PDB entry 7NPW | electron microscopy, 3.99 A resolution | chains A and C of the 3 polymer chains in the assembly

# Chain A (and C)
Name: Excitatory amino acid transporter 1
From: Homo sapiens
Notes: chain C of this document is another copy of the same molecule, construct and numbering; everything in this record applies to it too
UniProt: P43003 (EAA1_HUMAN); residue numbers follow UniProt; this construct covers 29-497
Amino-acid sequence (469 residues; each row starts with the number of its first residue):
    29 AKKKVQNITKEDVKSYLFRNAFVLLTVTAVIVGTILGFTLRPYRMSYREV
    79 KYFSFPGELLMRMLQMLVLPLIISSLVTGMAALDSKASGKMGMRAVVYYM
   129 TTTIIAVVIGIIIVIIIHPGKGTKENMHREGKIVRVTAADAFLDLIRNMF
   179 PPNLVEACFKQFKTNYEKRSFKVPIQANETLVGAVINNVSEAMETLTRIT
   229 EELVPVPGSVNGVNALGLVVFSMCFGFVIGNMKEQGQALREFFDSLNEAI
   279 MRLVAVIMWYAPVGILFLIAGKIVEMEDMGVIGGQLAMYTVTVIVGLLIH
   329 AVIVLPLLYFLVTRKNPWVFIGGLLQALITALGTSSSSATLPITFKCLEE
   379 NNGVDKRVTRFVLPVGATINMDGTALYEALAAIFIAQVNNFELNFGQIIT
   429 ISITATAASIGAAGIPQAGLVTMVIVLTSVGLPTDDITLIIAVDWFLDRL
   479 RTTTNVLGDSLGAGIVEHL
Not modelled in the structure: 150-162, 200-226, 398-400
Swiss-Prot annotation at these positions:
  - binding site (L-aspartate): S363 to S365, T402, I443 to G447, D476, N483
  - binding site (Na(+)): G394, T396, N398, N483, D487

# How chain A and chain C interact
Pairs across the interface - 31 pairs, chain A then chain C:
  Y75(A) with V232(C), hydrophobic
  R76(A) with L231(C), hydrogen bond (side chain-backbone)
  Y80(A) with A167(C); D168(C); L171(C), hydrophobic
  F83(A) with L171(C), hydrophobic; I174(C), hydrophobic; R175(C)
  L87(A) with F178(C), hydrophobic
  R90(A) with R175(C), hydrogen bond (side chain-backbone); F178(C), hydrogen bond (side chain-backbone); P179(C); F190(C)
  M91(A) with F178(C), hydrophobic
  Q93(A) with P179(C); P180(C)
  M94(A) with F178(C), hydrophobic; P179(C); P180(C)
  C186(A) with V183(C), hydrophobic
  F187(A) with E184(C)
  F270(A) with L267(C), hydrophobic; F270(C), hydrophobic
  S273(A) with Q263(C), hydrogen bond (side chain-backbone); L267(C)
  L274(A) with F253(C), hydrophobic; L267(C)
  A277(A) with F253(C), hydrophobic; V256(C)
  R280(A) with M260(C)
  L281(A) with C252(C), hydrophobic
Also at the interface, not in a pair above, chain A (18 interface residues in all): L97
Also at the interface, not in a pair above, chain C (25 interface residues in all): N181, P233, F249, I257, A266

# In short
Chain A and chain C form an interface of 18 and 25 residues respectively; the contacts include 4 hydrogen
bonds. Polar contacts include R76(A)-L231(C), R90(A)-R175(C) and R90(A)-F178(C). UniProt lists 11
L-aspartate-binding residues and 5 Na+-binding residues on chain A.
Both chains are Excitatory amino acid transporter 1 (Homo sapiens). Entry 7NPW (Cryo-EM structure of Human
excitatory amino acid transporters-1 (EAAT1) in potassium buffer) was determined by electron microscopy (same
publication as 7AWL, 7AWM, 7AWN, 7AWP and 7AWQ).
